PDB entry 4MF0 | X-ray diffraction, 2.67 A resolution | chains A and B

# Chain A (and B)
Molecule: Tyrosine-protein kinase ITK/TSK
Source organism: Homo sapiens
Notes: EC 2.7.10.2; chain B of this document is another copy of the same molecule, construct and numbering; everything in this record applies to it too
Reference sequence: Q08881 (ITK_HUMAN); numbering as in UniProt (aligned over 357-620)
Amino-acid sequence (266 residues; numbered 355 to 620; the number before each row is that of its first residue):
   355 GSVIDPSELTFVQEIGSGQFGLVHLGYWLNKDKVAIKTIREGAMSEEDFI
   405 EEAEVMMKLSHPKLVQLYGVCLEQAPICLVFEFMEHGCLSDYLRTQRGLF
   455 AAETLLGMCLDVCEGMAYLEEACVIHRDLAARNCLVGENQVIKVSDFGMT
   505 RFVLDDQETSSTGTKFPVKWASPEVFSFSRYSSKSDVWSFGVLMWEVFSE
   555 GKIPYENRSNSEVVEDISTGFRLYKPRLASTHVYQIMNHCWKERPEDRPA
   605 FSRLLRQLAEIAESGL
Unresolved in the structure: 355-356, 372-374, 394-397, 505-520, 620 (chain B: 355-356, 372-374, 394-397, 502-520, 620)
Sequence notes: expression tag (355-356); engineered mutation Glu512 (Tyr in Q08881)
Residues lining bound ligands:
  - 29Z ((1S,2S)-2-{4-[(dimethylamino)methyl]phenyl}-N-[6-(pyridin-3-yl)-1,3-benzothiazol-2-yl]cyclopropanecarboxamide), molecule 1: Gln367, Ile369, Val377, Leu379
  - 29Z, molecule 2: Lys387, Ala389, Lys391, Val419, Phe435, Glu436, Phe437, Met438, Glu439, His440, Gly441, Leu489, Ser499, Asp500, Met503
Swiss-Prot annotation at these positions:
  - active site: Asp482 (Proton acceptor)
  - binding site (ATP): Ile369 to Val377, Lys391
  - modified residue: Ser565 (Phosphoserine)
  - natural variant: Arg451 (R451Q: In a gastric adenocarcinoma sample)

# Interface between chain A and chain B
Contacting residue pairs - 81 pairs, chain A then chain B:
  Val357(A) with Met411(B), hydrogen bond (backbone-side chain); Tyr422(B); Gly423(B); Val424(B), hydrogen bond (backbone-backbone)
  Ile358(A) with Ile404(B), hydrophobic; Val424(B); Leu426(B), hydrophobic
  Asp359(A) with Gly423(B); Val424(B), hydrogen bond (backbone-backbone); Cys425(B), hydrogen bond (backbone-side chain); Val434(B)
  Leu363(A) with Cys425(B), hydrophobic; Cys432(B), hydrophobic; Val434(B), hydrophobic
  Phe365(A) with Ile390(B), hydrophobic
  Ile369(A) with Phe437(B), hydrophobic
  Gly375(A) with Lys391(B), hydrogen bond (backbone-side chain)
  Leu376(A) with Ile390(B); Lys391(B); Thr392(B), hydrogen bond (backbone-backbone)
  Val377(A) with Ala389(B), hydrophobic; Ile390(B); Lys391(B)
  His378(A) with Val388(B); Ala389(B); Ile390(B), hydrogen bond (backbone-backbone)
  Leu379(A) with Val388(B); Phe437(B), hydrophobic
  Gly380(A) with Asp386(B); Lys387(B); Val388(B), hydrogen bond (backbone-backbone); Ile390(B)
  Tyr381(A) with Asp386(B); Lys387(B)
  Trp382(A) with Asn384(B); Lys385(B); Asp386(B), hydrogen bond (backbone-backbone); Val388(B), hydrophobic; Tyr422(B), hydrophobic
  Leu383(A) with Leu383(B); Asn384(B); Lys385(B)
  Asn384(A) with Trp382(B); Leu383(B); Asn384(B); Asp386(B)
  Lys385(A) with Tyr381(B); Leu383(B)
  Asp386(A) with Gly380(B); Tyr381(B); Trp382(B), hydrogen bond (backbone-backbone)
  Lys387(A) with Gly380(B); Tyr381(B)
  Val388(A) with His378(B); Leu379(B); Gly380(B), hydrogen bond (backbone-backbone); Trp382(B), hydrophobic
  Ala389(A) with His378(B)
  Ile390(A) with Phe365(B), hydrophobic; Leu376(B); Val377(B); His378(B), hydrogen bond (backbone-backbone); Gly380(B)
  Lys391(A) with Gly375(B); Leu376(B)
  Thr392(A) with Leu376(B), hydrogen bond (backbone-backbone)
  Ile404(A) with Ile358(B), hydrophobic
  Met411(A) with Val357(B)
  Tyr422(A) with Trp382(B), hydrophobic
  Gly423(A) with Val357(B); Asp359(B)
  Val424(A) with Val357(B), hydrogen bond (backbone-backbone); Ile358(B); Asp359(B), hydrogen bond (backbone-backbone)
  Cys425(A) with Asp359(B), hydrogen bond (side chain-backbone); Pro360(B), hydrogen bond (side chain-backbone); Leu363(B), hydrophobic
  Glu427(A) with Pro360(B)
  Val434(A) with Leu363(B), hydrophobic
  Phe437(A) with Ile369(B), hydrophobic; Leu379(B), hydrophobic
Interface residues without a listed pair, chain A (37 interface residues in all): Pro360, Glu408, Leu426, Cys432
Interface residues without a listed pair, chain B (39 interface residues in all): Ser361, Thr364, Glu408, Glu427

# In short
37 residues of chain A and 39 residues of chain B are in contact, with 17 hydrogen bonds. Among the polar
pairs are Val357(A)-Met411(B), Asp359(A)-Cys425(B) and Gly375(A)-Lys391(B). Ligands of chain A: compound 29Z.
UniProt lists active-site residue Asp482(A) and 10 ATP-binding residues on chain A.
Both chains are Tyrosine-protein kinase ITK/TSK (Homo sapiens). Entry 4MF0 (ITK kinase domain in complex with
benzothiazole inhibitor compound 12a
(1S,2S)-2-{4-[(DIMETHYLAMINO)METHYL]PHENYL}-N-[6-(PYRIDIN-3-YL)-1,3-BENZOTHIAZOL-2-YL]CYCLOPROPANECARBOXAMIDE
(12a)) was determined by X-ray diffraction, deposited together with 4MF1.
